Entry 4V5W (X-ray diffraction, 3.70 A resolution); this record covers chains AI and AR of the 60 polymer chains in the assembly.

[Chain AI (and AR)]
Molecule: Coat protein
Source organism: Grapevine fanleaf virus
Notes: chain AR of this document is another copy of the same molecule, construct and numbering; everything in this record applies to it too
UniProt: P18474 (POL2_GFLV); residues 1-504 here correspond to UniProt positions 606-1109 (UniProt number = residue number + 605)
Amino-acid sequence (504 residues; row label = number of the first residue in the row):
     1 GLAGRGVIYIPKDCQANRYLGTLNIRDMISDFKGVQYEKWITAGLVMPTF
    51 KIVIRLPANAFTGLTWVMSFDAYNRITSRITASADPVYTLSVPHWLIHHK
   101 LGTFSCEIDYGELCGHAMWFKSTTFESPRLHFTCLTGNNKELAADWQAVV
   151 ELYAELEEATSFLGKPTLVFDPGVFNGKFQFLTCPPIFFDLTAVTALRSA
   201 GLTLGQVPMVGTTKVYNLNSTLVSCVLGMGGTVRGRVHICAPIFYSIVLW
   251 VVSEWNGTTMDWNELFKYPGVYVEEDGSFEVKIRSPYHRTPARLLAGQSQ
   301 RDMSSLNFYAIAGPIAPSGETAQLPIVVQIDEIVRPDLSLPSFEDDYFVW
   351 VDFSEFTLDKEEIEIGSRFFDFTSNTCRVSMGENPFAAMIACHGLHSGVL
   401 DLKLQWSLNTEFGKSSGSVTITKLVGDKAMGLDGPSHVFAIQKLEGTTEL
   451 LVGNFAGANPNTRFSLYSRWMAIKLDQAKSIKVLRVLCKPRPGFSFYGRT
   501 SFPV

[How chain AI and chain AR interact]
Residue-residue contacts (48; chain AI residue first):
  L2(AI) - F266(AR)
  R5(AI) - W262(AR)
  R5(AI) - N263(AR)
  R5(AI) - F266(AR)
  Y9(AI) - V194(AR)  hydrophobic
  D31(AI) - N263(AR)
  F32(AI) - N263(AR)
  F32(AI) - F266(AR)
  F32(AI) - K267(AR)  hydrogen bond (backbone-side chain)
  K33(AI) - K267(AR)
  G34(AI) - K267(AR)
  R55(AI) - Y272(AR)
  R55(AI) - E274(AR)  salt bridge
  R55(AI) - A312(AR)
  L56(AI) - V248(AR)
  P57(AI) - S246(AR)
  P57(AI) - I247(AR)
  P57(AI) - V248(AR)
  P57(AI) - A312(AR)
  A58(AI) - S246(AR)  hydrogen bond (backbone-side chain)
  N59(AI) - F244(AR)  hydrogen bond (side chain-backbone)
  N59(AI) - S246(AR)  hydrogen bond
  F61(AI) - F61(AR)  hydrophobic
  F61(AI) - I243(AR)  hydrophobic
  F61(AI) - F244(AR)  hydrophobic
  H99(AI) - I315(AR)
  T103(AI) - E274(AR)  hydrogen bond
  E141(AI) - S318(AR)  hydrogen bond (backbone-side chain)
  L142(AI) - A316(AR)
  L142(AI) - S318(AR)
  A143(AI) - L191(AR)  hydrophobic
  A143(AI) - A316(AR)  hydrogen bond (backbone-backbone)
  A143(AI) - P317(AR)
  A143(AI) - S318(AR)
  A143(AI) - E320(AR)
  A144(AI) - L191(AR)
  D145(AI) - V194(AR)
  W146(AI) - V194(AR)
  W146(AI) - I315(AR)  hydrophobic
  Q147(AI) - V194(AR)
  Q147(AI) - T195(AR)
  Q147(AI) - I311(AR)
  Q147(AI) - A312(AR)
  Q147(AI) - G313(AR)
  V149(AI) - I311(AR)
  E151(AI) - F266(AR)
  E151(AI) - Y272(AR)  hydrogen bond
  Y153(AI) - Y272(AR)
Also at the interface, not in a pair above, chain AI (26 interface residues in all): A148
Also at the interface, not in a pair above, chain AR (25 interface residues in all): T192, Y245

[In short]
26 residues of chain AI face 25 of chain AR across their interface, with 8 hydrogen bonds and 1 salt bridge.
Polar contacts include R55(AI)-E274(AR), F32(AI)-K267(AR) and A58(AI)-S246(AR).
Both chains are Coat protein (Grapevine fanleaf virus). Entry 4V5W (Grapevine Fanleaf virus) was determined by
X-ray diffraction, deposited together with 2YHT and 3ZXI.
